8GXZ - chains G and H of the 12 polymer chains in the assembly; structure by electron microscopy, 3.10 A resolution.

Chain G:
Name: V-type ATP synthase subunit D
Source organism: Thermus thermophilus HB8
UniProtKB: O87880 (VATD_THET8); residues 1-223 here = UniProt positions 1-223
Sequence (223 residues; row label = number of the first residue in the row):
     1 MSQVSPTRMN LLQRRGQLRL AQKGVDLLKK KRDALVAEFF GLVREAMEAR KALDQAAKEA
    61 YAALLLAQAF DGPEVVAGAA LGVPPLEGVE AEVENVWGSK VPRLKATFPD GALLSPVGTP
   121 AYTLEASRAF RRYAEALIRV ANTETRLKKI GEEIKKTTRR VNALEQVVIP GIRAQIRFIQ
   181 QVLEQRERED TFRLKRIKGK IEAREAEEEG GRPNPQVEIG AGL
Not modelled in the structure: 1-3, 210-223

Chain H:
Name: V-type ATP synthase subunit F
Source organism: Thermus thermophilus HB8
UniProtKB: P74903 (VATF_THET8); residues 1-104 here = UniProt positions 1-104
Sequence (104 residues; row label = number of the first residue in the row):
     1 MAVIADPETA QGFRLAGLEG YGASSAEEAQ SLLETLVERG GYALVAVDEA LLPDPERAVE
    61 RLMRGRDLPV LLPIAGLKEA FQGHDVEGYM RELVRKTIGF DIKL

Chain G / chain H interface:
Contacting residue pairs - 50 pairs, chain G then chain H:
  Phe39(G) - Thr97(H)
  Phe39(G) - Ile98(H)  hydrophobic
  Phe40(G) - Ile98(H)  hydrophobic
  Met47(G) - Val86(H)  hydrophobic
  Met47(G) - Glu87(H)
  Met47(G) - Met90(H)  hydrophobic
  Arg50(G) - Pro73(H)  hydrogen bond (side chain-backbone)
  Arg50(G) - Val86(H)
  Arg50(G) - Tyr89(H)
  Asp54(G) - Val86(H)
  Lys58(G) - Ala80(H)
  Tyr61(G) - Leu77(H)
  Tyr61(G) - Ala80(H)  hydrophobic
  Tyr61(G) - Phe81(H)  hydrophobic
  Leu64(G) - Gly12(H)
  Val76(G) - Leu15(H)  hydrophobic
  Ala79(G) - Leu15(H)  hydrophobic
  Ala80(G) - Gln11(H)
  Ala80(G) - Arg14(H)
  Ala80(G) - Leu15(H)
  Val83(G) - Arg14(H)
  Val83(G) - Leu15(H)
  Val83(G) - Gly17(H)
  Pro84(G) - Gly17(H)
  Pro85(G) - Gly17(H)
  Pro85(G) - Leu18(H)
  Pro85(G) - Glu19(H)
  Leu86(G) - Gly17(H)  hydrogen bond (backbone-backbone)
  Glu87(G) - Tyr42(H)
  Val89(G) - Tyr42(H)  hydrophobic
  Leu104(G) - Ala43(H)
  Leu104(G) - Leu44(H)  hydrophobic
  Leu104(G) - Val70(H)  hydrophobic
  Phe108(G) - Ala16(H)
  Ser127(G) - Leu15(H)  hydrogen bond (side chain-backbone)
  Phe130(G) - Ala16(H)  hydrophobic
  Tyr133(G) - Phe13(H)  hydrophobic
  Tyr133(G) - Ile74(H)
  Ala134(G) - Leu18(H)  hydrophobic
  Leu137(G) - Leu72(H)  hydrophobic
  Leu137(G) - Ile74(H)  hydrophobic
  Ile138(G) - Met1(H)  hydrophobic
  Val140(G) - Leu72(H)  hydrophobic
  Ala141(G) - Leu72(H)  hydrophobic
  Glu144(G) - Tyr89(H)  hydrogen bond
  Glu144(G) - Met90(H)
  Glu144(G) - Leu93(H)
  Leu147(G) - Met90(H)  hydrophobic
  Lys155(G) - Lys96(H)  hydrogen bond (side chain-backbone)
  Lys155(G) - Thr97(H)
Also at the interface, not in a pair above, chain G (37 interface residues in all): Val43, Ala46, Leu65, Ala91, Arg131, Lys148, Gly151
Also at the interface, not in a pair above, chain H (33 interface residues in all): Val3, Thr9, Ala46, Leu71, Val94

Overview:
37 residues of chain G and 33 residues of chain H are in contact; the contacts include 5 hydrogen bonds. Polar
contacts include Arg50(G)-Pro73(H), Ser127(G)-Leu15(H) and Glu144(G)-Tyr89(H).
Here chain G is V-type ATP synthase subunit D and chain H is V-type ATP synthase subunit F, both from Thermus
thermophilus HB8. Entry 8GXZ (1 sulfate and 1 ATP bound V1EG of V/A-ATPase from Thermus thermophilus) was
determined by electron microscopy together with 8GXU, 8GXW, 8GXX and 8GXY from the same study.
